PDB entry 9AAT | X-ray diffraction, 2.20 A resolution | chains A and B

== Chain A (and B) ==
Name: Aspartate aminotransferase
From: Gallus gallus
Notes: EC 2.6.1.1; chain B of this document is another copy of the same molecule, construct and numbering; everything in this record applies to it too
UniProtKB: P00508 (AATM_CHICK); the construct has insertions or renumbered stretches relative to UniProt, so the offset changes along the chain: 3-64 = UniProt 23-84; 66-126 = UniProt 85-145; 133-152 = UniProt 148-167; 154-406 = UniProt 168-420; 1 more segments
Sequence (401 residues; each row starts with the number of its first residue; note: 7 numbers in that range are skipped by the numbering (no residue carries them; nothing is unmodelled there)):
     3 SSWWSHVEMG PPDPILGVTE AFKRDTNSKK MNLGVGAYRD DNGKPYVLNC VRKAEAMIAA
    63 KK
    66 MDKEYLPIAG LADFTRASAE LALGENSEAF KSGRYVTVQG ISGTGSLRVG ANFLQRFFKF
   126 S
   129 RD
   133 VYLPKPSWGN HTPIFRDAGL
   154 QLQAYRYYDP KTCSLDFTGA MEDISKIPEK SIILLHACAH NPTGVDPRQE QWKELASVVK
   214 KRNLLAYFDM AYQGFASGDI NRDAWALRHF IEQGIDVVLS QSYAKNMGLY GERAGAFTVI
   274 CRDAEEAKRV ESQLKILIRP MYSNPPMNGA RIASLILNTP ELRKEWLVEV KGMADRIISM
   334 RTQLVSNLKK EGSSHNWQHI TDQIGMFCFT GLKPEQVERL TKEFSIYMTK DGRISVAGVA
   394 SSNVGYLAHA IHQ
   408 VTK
Construct notes: conflict Pro47 (Ser67 in P00508)
Swiss-Prot annotation at these positions:
  - binding site (substrate): Gly38, Trp140, Asn194, Arg386
  - modified residue: Lys258 (N6-(pyridoxal phosphate)lysine)
Residues lining bound ligands: 4'-deoxy-4'-aminopyridoxal-5'-phosphate (PMP): Ser107, Gly108, Thr109, Leu112, Trp140, His143, His189, Asn194, Asp222, Ala224, Tyr225, Ser255, Ala257, Lys258, Arg266

== Chain A / chain B interface ==
Contacting residue pairs (150; chain A residue first):
  Ser3(A) - Asp249(B)  hydrogen bond
  Trp5(A) - Phe123(B)  hydrophobic
  Trp5(A) - Phe125(B)
  Trp5(A) - Lys183(B)
  Trp5(A) - Asn216(B)
  Trp5(A) - Leu217(B)
  Trp5(A) - Leu218(B)
  Trp5(A) - Asp249(B)
  Trp6(A) - Phe118(B)  hydrophobic
  Trp6(A) - Leu119(B)  hydrophobic
  Trp6(A) - Phe123(B)  hydrophobic
  Trp6(A) - Val272(B)
  Trp6(A) - Ile273(B)
  Trp6(A) - Glu279(B)
  Trp6(A) - Arg282(B)  hydrogen bond (backbone-side chain)
  Trp6(A) - Val283(B)  hydrophobic
  Ser7(A) - Glu279(B)  hydrogen bond (backbone-side chain)
  Ser7(A) - Arg282(B)
  His8(A) - Phe122(B)  hydrogen bond (side chain-backbone)
  Val9(A) - Arg282(B)  hydrogen bond (backbone-side chain)
  Val9(A) - Gln286(B)
  Glu10(A) - Gln286(B)  hydrogen bond (backbone-side chain)
  Met11(A) - Lys281(B)
  Met11(A) - Ser285(B)
  Met11(A) - Gln286(B)
  Gly12(A) - Ser285(B)  hydrogen bond (backbone-side chain)
  Gly12(A) - Gln286(B)
  Gly12(A) - Ile289(B)
  Pro13(A) - Ile289(B)
  Asp15(A) - Arg292(B)  salt bridge
  Ala39(A) - Glu69(B)
  Arg41(A) - Glu69(B)  salt bridge
  Pro47(A) - Glu69(B)
  Val49(A) - Met66(B)
  Val49(A) - Asp67(B)
  Val53(A) - Lys68(B)
  Arg54(A) - Lys64(B)  hydrogen bond (side chain-backbone)
  Arg54(A) - Met66(B)  hydrogen bond (side chain-backbone)
  Glu57(A) - Lys68(B)  salt bridge
  Lys64(A) - Arg54(B)  hydrogen bond (backbone-side chain)
  Met66(A) - Arg54(B)  hydrogen bond (backbone-side chain)
  Asp67(A) - Val49(B)
  Lys68(A) - Val53(B)
  Lys68(A) - Glu57(B)  salt bridge
  Lys68(A) - Gly261(B)
  Lys68(A) - Leu262(B)
  Lys68(A) - Tyr263(B)
  Lys68(A) - Gly264(B)  hydrogen bond (backbone-backbone)
  Lys68(A) - Glu265(B)  salt bridge
  Glu69(A) - Ala39(B)
  Glu69(A) - Arg41(B)  salt bridge
  Glu69(A) - Pro47(B)
  Glu69(A) - Tyr263(B)
  Glu69(A) - Gly264(B)
  Tyr70(A) - Ala257(B)
  Tyr70(A) - Lys258(B)  hydrogen bond
  Tyr70(A) - Tyr263(B)
  Tyr70(A) - Arg266(B)
  Ile106(A) - Ile106(B)  hydrophobic
  Ile106(A) - Tyr295(B)  hydrophobic
  Thr109(A) - Arg292(B)
  Thr109(A) - Tyr295(B)
  Thr109(A) - Ser296(B)
  Gly110(A) - Met294(B)
  Gly110(A) - Tyr295(B)
  Arg113(A) - Pro293(B)  hydrogen bond (side chain-backbone)
  Arg113(A) - Met294(B)
  Phe118(A) - Trp6(B)  hydrophobic
  Leu119(A) - Trp6(B)  hydrophobic
  Arg121(A) - Asp149(B)  salt bridge
  Phe122(A) - His8(B)  hydrogen bond (backbone-side chain)
  Phe122(A) - Val9(B)  hydrophobic
  Phe123(A) - Trp5(B)  hydrophobic
  Phe123(A) - Trp6(B)  hydrophobic
  Lys124(A) - His8(B)
  Phe125(A) - Trp5(B)
  Asn142(A) - Arg292(B)
  Asn142(A) - Pro293(B)
  Pro145(A) - Pro293(B)  hydrophobic
  Ile146(A) - Pro293(B)
  Asp149(A) - Arg121(B)  salt bridge
  Asp149(A) - Pro293(B)
  Lys183(A) - Trp5(B)
  Asn216(A) - Trp5(B)
  Leu217(A) - Trp5(B)
  Leu218(A) - Trp5(B)
  Asp249(A) - Ser3(B)  hydrogen bond
  Asp249(A) - Trp5(B)
  Ala257(A) - Tyr70(B)
  Lys258(A) - Tyr70(B)  hydrogen bond
  Gly261(A) - Lys68(B)
  Tyr263(A) - Lys68(B)
  Tyr263(A) - Glu69(B)
  Tyr263(A) - Tyr70(B)
  Gly264(A) - Lys68(B)  hydrogen bond (backbone-backbone)
  Gly264(A) - Pro298(B)
  Gly264(A) - Pro299(B)
  Gly264(A) - Met300(B)  hydrogen bond (backbone-backbone)
  Glu265(A) - Lys68(B)  salt bridge
  Glu265(A) - Asn301(B)
  Arg266(A) - Tyr70(B)
  Arg266(A) - Tyr295(B)  hydrogen bond (side chain-backbone)
  Arg266(A) - Ser296(B)
  Arg266(A) - Asn297(B)  hydrogen bond (side chain-backbone)
  Arg266(A) - Pro298(B)
  Arg266(A) - Pro299(B)
  Val272(A) - Trp6(B)
  Ile273(A) - Trp6(B)
  Glu279(A) - Trp6(B)
  Glu279(A) - Ser7(B)  hydrogen bond (side chain-backbone)
  Lys281(A) - Met11(B)
  Arg282(A) - Trp6(B)  hydrogen bond (side chain-backbone)
  Arg282(A) - Ser7(B)
  Arg282(A) - Val9(B)  hydrogen bond (side chain-backbone)
  Arg282(A) - Met11(B)
  Val283(A) - Trp6(B)  hydrophobic
  Ser285(A) - Met11(B)
  Ser285(A) - Gly12(B)  hydrogen bond (side chain-backbone)
  Gln286(A) - Val9(B)
  Gln286(A) - Glu10(B)  hydrogen bond (side chain-backbone)
  Gln286(A) - Gly12(B)
  Ile289(A) - Gly12(B)
  Ile289(A) - Pro13(B)
  Arg292(A) - Asp15(B)  salt bridge
  Arg292(A) - Thr109(B)
  Arg292(A) - Asn142(B)  hydrogen bond (backbone-side chain)
  Pro293(A) - Arg113(B)  hydrogen bond (backbone-side chain)
  Pro293(A) - Asn142(B)
  Pro293(A) - Pro145(B)  hydrophobic
  Pro293(A) - Ile146(B)
  Pro293(A) - Asp149(B)
  Met294(A) - Thr109(B)
  Met294(A) - Gly110(B)
  Met294(A) - Arg113(B)
  Tyr295(A) - Ile106(B)  hydrophobic
  Tyr295(A) - Thr109(B)
  Tyr295(A) - Gly110(B)
  Tyr295(A) - Arg266(B)  hydrogen bond (backbone-side chain)
  Ser296(A) - Thr109(B)
  Ser296(A) - Arg266(B)
  Asn297(A) - Arg266(B)  hydrogen bond (backbone-side chain)
  Pro298(A) - Gly264(B)
  Pro298(A) - Arg266(B)
  Pro299(A) - Gly264(B)
  Pro299(A) - Arg266(B)
  Pro299(A) - Pro299(B)  hydrophobic
  Met300(A) - Gly264(B)  hydrogen bond (backbone-backbone)
  Met300(A) - Glu265(B)
  Asn301(A) - Glu265(B)
  Asn301(A) - Asn301(B)
Interface residues without a listed pair, chain A (76 interface residues in all): Gly38, Trp140, Gly247, Val251, Leu262, Cys274
Interface residues without a listed pair, chain B (79 interface residues in all): Ser4, Gly38, Lys124, Val251, Cys274, Arg275, Glu278, Leu290, Ile305

== Overview ==
76 residues of chain A and 79 residues of chain B are in contact, with 31 hydrogen bonds and 10 salt bridges.
Polar contacts include Asp15(A)-Arg292(B), Arg41(A)-Glu69(B) and Glu57(A)-Lys68(B). Ligands of chain A:
4'-deoxy-4'-aminopyridoxal-5'-phosphate. UniProt lists 4 substrate-binding residues on chain A.
Chain A and chain B are both Aspartate aminotransferase (Gallus gallus); the structure, X-ray structure
refinement and comparison of three forms of mitochondrial aspartate aminotransferase, was determined by X-ray
diffraction (same publication as 7AAT and 8AAT).
